PDB entry 9D9L | electron microscopy, 4.00 A resolution | chains B and H of the 12 polymer chains in the assembly

# Chain B (and H)
Protein: Major tail protein
Organism: Mycobacterium phage Bxb1
Notes: chain H of this document is another copy of the same molecule, construct and numbering; everything in this record applies to it too
UniProtKB: Q9B0A2 (Q9B0A2_BPMB1); residues 1-283 here = UniProt positions 1-283
Chain sequence (283 residues; numbered 1 to 283; the number before each row is that of its first residue):
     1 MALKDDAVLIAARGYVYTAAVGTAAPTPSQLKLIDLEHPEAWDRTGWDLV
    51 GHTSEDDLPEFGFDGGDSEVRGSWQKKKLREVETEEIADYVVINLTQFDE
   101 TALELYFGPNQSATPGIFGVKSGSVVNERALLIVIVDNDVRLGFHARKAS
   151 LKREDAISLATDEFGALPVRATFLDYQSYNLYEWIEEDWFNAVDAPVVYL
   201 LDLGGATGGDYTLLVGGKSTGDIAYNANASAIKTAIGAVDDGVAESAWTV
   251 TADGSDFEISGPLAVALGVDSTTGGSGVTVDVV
Not modelled in the structure: 1

# Chain B / chain H interface
Contacting residue pairs - 29 pairs, chain B then chain H:
  Ala11(B) - Trp74(H)  hydrogen bond (backbone-side chain)
  Ala12(B) - Trp74(H)
  Ala12(B) - Lys77(H)
  Arg13(B) - Trp74(H)
  Arg13(B) - Gln75(H)  hydrogen bond (side chain-backbone)
  Gly14(B) - Trp74(H)  hydrogen bond (backbone-backbone)
  Gly14(B) - Gln75(H)  hydrogen bond (backbone-side chain)
  Tyr15(B) - Gln75(H)
  Val16(B) - Trp74(H)  hydrophobic
  Gly51(B) - Gln75(H)
  His52(B) - Ser73(H)  hydrogen bond
  His52(B) - Gln75(H)
  His52(B) - Lys76(H)
  Thr53(B) - Ser73(H)
  Thr53(B) - Trp74(H)  hydrogen bond (backbone-backbone)
  Thr53(B) - Gln75(H)  hydrogen bond (backbone-side chain)
  Ser54(B) - Trp74(H)
  Glu55(B) - Gly72(H)  hydrogen bond (side chain-backbone)
  Glu55(B) - Ser73(H)
  Glu55(B) - Trp74(H)
  Glu55(B) - Lys77(H)  salt bridge
  Leu58(B) - Trp74(H)
  Pro59(B) - Trp74(H)  hydrophobic
  Ile133(B) - Trp74(H)  hydrophobic
  Asp162(B) - Arg71(H)  hydrogen bond (backbone-side chain)
  Asp162(B) - Val82(H)
  Phe164(B) - Arg71(H)
  Phe164(B) - Gly72(H)
  Phe164(B) - Arg80(H)
Interface residues without a listed pair, chain B (18 interface residues in all): Ile135, Glu163
Interface residues without a listed pair, chain H (12 interface residues in all): Leu79, Glu83, Thr84

# Summary
Chain B and chain H form an interface of 18 and 12 residues respectively, with 9 hydrogen bonds and 1 salt
bridge. Polar contacts include Glu55(B)-Lys77(H), Ala11(B)-Trp74(H) and Arg13(B)-Gln75(H).
Both chains are Major tail protein (Mycobacterium phage Bxb1). Entry 9D9L (Mycobacteriophage Bxb1 tail tube
segment - Composite map and model) was determined by electron microscopy together with 9D9W, 9D93, 9D94 and
9D9X from the same study.
